Entry 8XP0 (electron microscopy, 4.00 A resolution); this record covers chains O and U of the 18 polymer chains in the assembly.

# Chain O (and U)
Molecule: Flagellar motor switch protein FliM
From: Salmonella enterica subsp. enterica serovar Typhimurium str. LT2
Notes: chain U of this document is another copy of the same molecule, construct and numbering; everything in this record applies to it too
Reference sequence: P26418 (FLIM_SALTY); residue numbers follow UniProt; this construct covers 1-334
Sequence (334 residues; numbered 1 to 334; the number before each row is that of its first residue):
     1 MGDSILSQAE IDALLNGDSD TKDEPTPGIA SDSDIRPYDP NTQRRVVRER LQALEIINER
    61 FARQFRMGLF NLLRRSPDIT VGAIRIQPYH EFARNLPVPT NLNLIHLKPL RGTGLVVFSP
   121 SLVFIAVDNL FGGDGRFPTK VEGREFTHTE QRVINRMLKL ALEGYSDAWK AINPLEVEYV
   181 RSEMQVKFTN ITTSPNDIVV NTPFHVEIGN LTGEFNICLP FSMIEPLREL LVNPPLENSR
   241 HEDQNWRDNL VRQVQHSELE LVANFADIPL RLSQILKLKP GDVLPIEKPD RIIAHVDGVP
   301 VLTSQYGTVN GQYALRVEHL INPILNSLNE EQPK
Disordered / not traced: 1-33, 323-334

# Chain O / chain U interface
Residue-residue contacts (11):
  Ile56(O) - Lys187(U)
  Arg63(O) - Glu145(U)  salt bridge
  Arg63(O) - Met184(U)
  Arg66(O) - Glu145(U)  salt bridge
  Pro234(O) - Asn190(U)
  Pro235(O) - Asn190(U)  hydrogen bond (backbone-side chain)
  Leu236(O) - Asn190(U)
  Glu237(O) - Thr113(U)
  Glu237(O) - Asn190(U)
  Glu237(O) - Ile191(U)
  Glu242(O) - Arg111(U)
Also at the interface, not in a pair above, chain U (11 interface residues in all): Leu104, Thr189, Thr192, Thr193

# Overview
Chain O and chain U form an interface of 8 and 11 residues respectively; the contacts include 1 hydrogen bond
and 2 salt bridges. Polar pairs include Arg63(O)-Glu145(U), Arg66(O)-Glu145(U) and Pro235(O)-Asn190(U).
Chain O and chain U are both Flagellar motor switch protein FliM (Salmonella enterica subsp. enterica serovar
Typhimurium str. LT2); the structure, Cryo-EM structure of the protomers of the C ring in the CCW state, was
determined by electron microscopy together with 8WHT, 8WIW, 8WK3, 8WK4, 8WKI, 8WKK and 11 further entries from
the same study.
